PDB entry 7BQX | electron microscopy, 4.20 A resolution (low resolution: residue-level contacts below are approximate; hydrogen-bond / salt-bridge calls are withheld) | chains G and C of the 19 polymer chains in the assembly

[Chain G]
Molecule: Capsid vertex component 2
Source organism: Epstein-Barr virus (strain B95-8)
UniProt: P03233 (CVC2_EBVB9); residues 1-570 here = UniProt positions 1-570
Sequence (570 residues; row label = number of the first residue in the row):
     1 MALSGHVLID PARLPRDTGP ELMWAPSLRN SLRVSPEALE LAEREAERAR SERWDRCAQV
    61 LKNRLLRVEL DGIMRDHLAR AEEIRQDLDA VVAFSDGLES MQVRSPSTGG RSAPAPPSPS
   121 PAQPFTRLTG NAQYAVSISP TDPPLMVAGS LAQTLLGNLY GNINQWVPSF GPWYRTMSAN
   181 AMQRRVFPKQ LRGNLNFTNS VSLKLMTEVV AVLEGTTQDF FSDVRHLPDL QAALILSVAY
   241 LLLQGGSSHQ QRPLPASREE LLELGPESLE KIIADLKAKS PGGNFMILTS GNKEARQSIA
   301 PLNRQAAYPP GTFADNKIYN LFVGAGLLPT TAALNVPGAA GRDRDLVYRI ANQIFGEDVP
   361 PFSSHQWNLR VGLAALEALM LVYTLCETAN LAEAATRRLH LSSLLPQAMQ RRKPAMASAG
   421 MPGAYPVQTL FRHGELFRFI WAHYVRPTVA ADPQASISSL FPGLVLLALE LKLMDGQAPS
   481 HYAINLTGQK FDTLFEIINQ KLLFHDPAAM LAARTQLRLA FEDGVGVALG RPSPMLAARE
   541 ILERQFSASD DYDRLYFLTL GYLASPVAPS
Disordered / not traced: 1-9, 94-570

[Chain C]
Molecule: Capsid vertex component 1
Source organism: Epstein-Barr virus (strain B95-8)
UniProt: P03222 (CVC1_EBVB9); numbering as in UniProt (aligned over 1-507)
Sequence (507 residues; each row starts with the number of its first residue):
     1 MDVHIDNQVL SGLGTPLLVH LFVPDTVMAE LCPNRVPNCE GAWCQTLFSD RTGLTRVCRV
    61 FAARGMLPGR PSHRGTFTSV PVYCDEGLPE LYNPFHVAAL RFYDEGGLVG ELQIYYLSLF
   121 EGAKRALTDG HLIREASGVQ ESAAAMQPIP IDPGPPGGAG IEHMPVAAAQ VEHPKTYDLK
   181 QILLEITQEE NRGEQRLGHA GSPALCLGLR LRAGAETKAA AETSVSKHHP ALENPSNIRG
   241 SAGGEGGGGR AGTGGTVGVG SGALSRVPVS FSKTRRAIRE SRALVRGIAH IFSPHALYVV
   301 TYPELSAQGR LHRMTAVTHA SPATDLAEVS ILGAPEREFR FLISVALRIS ASFREKLAMQ
   361 AWTAQQEIPV VIPTSYSRIY KNSDLIREAF FTVQTRVSWE SCWVKATISN APKTPDACLW
   421 IDSHPLYEEG ASAWGKVIDS RPPGGLVGAA SQLVALGTDG HCVHLATTSD GQAFLVLPGG
   481 FVIKGQLALT PEERGYILAR HGIRREQ
Disordered / not traced: 39-41, 106-107, 128-263, 318-331, 413-415, 505-507

[Chain G / chain C interface]
Pairs across the interface (31):
  Arg13(G) - Thr374(C)
  Trp24(G) - Gln366(C)
  Trp24(G) - Glu367(C)
  Trp24(G) - Pro369(C)
  Arg29(G) - Thr458(C)
  Asn30(G) - Val370(C)
  Asn30(G) - Val371(C)
  Asn30(G) - Val454(C)
  Asn30(G) - Thr458(C)
  Ser31(G) - Val371(C)
  Ser31(G) - Thr458(C)
  Leu32(G) - Val371(C)
  Leu32(G) - Ile372(C)
  Leu32(G) - Pro373(C)
  Leu32(G) - Thr458(C)
  Leu32(G) - Pro478(C)
  Leu32(G) - Gly479(C)
  Arg33(G) - Thr458(C)
  Val34(G) - Ile379(C)
  Val34(G) - Gly460(C)
  Pro36(G) - Ile379(C)
  Leu39(G) - Ile379(C)
  Leu39(G) - Leu426(C)
  Glu43(G) - Ile386(C)
  Glu43(G) - Tyr427(C)
  Ala46(G) - Tyr427(C)
  Ala46(G) - Glu428(C)
  Glu47(G) - Tyr427(C)
  Arg50(G) - Phe390(C)
  Arg50(G) - Tyr427(C)
  Arg50(G) - Glu428(C)
Interface residues without a listed pair, chain G (18 interface residues in all): Leu14, Met23, Ala42, Glu45
Interface residues without a listed pair, chain C (26 interface residues in all): Tyr376, Tyr380, Val393, Glu429, Ala450, Ala455, Asp459
Interface features reported in the paper:
  - interface residues, chain G: Ala12(G)
  - interface residues, chain C: Val371(C)

[Summary]
18 residues of chain G face 26 of chain C across their interface. The paper reports interface residues
Ala12(G) and Val371(C).
Here chain G is Capsid vertex component 2 and chain C is Capsid vertex component 1, both from Epstein-Barr
virus (strain B95-8). Entry 7BQX (Epstein-Barr virus, C5 portal vertex) was determined by electron microscopy,
deposited together with 7BQT, 7BR7, 7BR8 and 7BSI.
